PDB entry 8EZ7 | electron microscopy, 2.60 A resolution | chains H and A of the 3 polymer chains in the assembly

# Chain H
Protein: Heavy chain of influenza virus neuraminidase antibody 1F04
Organism: Homo sapiens
Notes: antibody fragment or engineered binder
Sequence (126 residues; each row starts with the number of its first residue; a row labelled like 82A-82C holds insertion residues (82A, then the next letters in order)):
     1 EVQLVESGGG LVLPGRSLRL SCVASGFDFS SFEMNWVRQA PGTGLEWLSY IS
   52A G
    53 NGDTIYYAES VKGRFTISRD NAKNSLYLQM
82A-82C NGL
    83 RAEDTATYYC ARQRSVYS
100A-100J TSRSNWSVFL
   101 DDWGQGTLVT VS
Cystine bridges: Cys-22/Cys-92
From the paper describing this entry:
  - contacts within the chain: Tyr-99/Ser-100D (hydrogen bond), Ser-100/Ser-100B (hydrogen bond), Arg-100C/Ser-100G (hydrogen bond)

# Chain A
Protein: Neuraminidase
Organism: Influenza A virus (A/Moscow/10/1999(H3N2))
Notes: EC 3.2.1.18
UniProtKB: Q8AZ87 (Q8AZ87_9INFA); numbering as in UniProt (aligned over 82-469)
Sequence (388 residues; each row starts with the number of its first residue):
    82 AEYRNWSKPQ CNITGFAPFS KDNSIRLSAG GDIWVTREPY VSCDPDKCYQ FALGQGTTLN
   142 NGHSNDTVHD RTPYRTLLMN ELGVPFHLGT KQVCIAWSSS SCHDGKAWLH VCVTGDDENA
   202 TASFIYNGRL VDSIGSWSKK ILRTQESECV CINGTCTVVM TDGSASGKAD TKILFIEEGK
   262 IVHTSPLSGS AQHVEECSCY PRYPGVRCVC RDNWKGSNRP IVDINVKDYS IVSSYVCSGL
   322 VGDTPRKNDS SSSSHCLDPN NEEGGHGVKG WAFDDGNDVW MGRTISEKLR SGYETFKVIE
   382 GWSKPNSKLQ INRQVIVDRG NRSGYSGIFS VEGKSCINRC FYVELIRGRK QETEVLWTSN
   442 SIVVFCGTSG TYGTGSWPDG ADINLMPI
Cystine bridges: Cys-92/Cys-417, Cys-124/Cys-129, Cys-175/Cys-193, Cys-183/Cys-230, Cys-232/Cys-237, Cys-278/Cys-291, Cys-280/Cys-289, Cys-318/Cys-337, Cys-421/Cys-447
Covalent attachments: N-acetylglucosamine (NAG) linked to Asn-146, Asn-200, Asn-234, Asn-329

# Interface between chain H and chain A
Residue-residue contacts - 18 pairs, chain H then chain A:
  Asn-53(H) / Asn-342(A)
  Asp-55(H) / Asn-342(A)  hydrogen bond
  Thr-56(H) / Gln-273(A)  hydrogen bond
  Thr-56(H) / Lys-296(A)  hydrogen bond
  Ser-97(H) / Leu-338(A)
  Tyr-99(H) / Trp-383(A)
  Tyr-99(H) / Ser-384(A)
  Arg-100C(H) / Arg-288(A)  hydrogen bond (backbone-side chain)
  Ser-100D(H) / Arg-283(A)
  Ser-100D(H) / Arg-288(A)
  Ser-100D(H) / Trp-383(A)
  Asn-100E(H) / Asp-304(A)
  Asn-100E(H) / Val-313(A)
  Trp-100F(H) / Cys-318(A)  hydrogen bond
  Trp-100F(H) / Cys-337(A)
  Trp-100F(H) / Ser-384(A)
  Trp-100F(H) / Pro-386(A)  hydrophobic
  Val-100H(H) / Leu-338(A)  hydrophobic
Other interface residues (no listed pair), chain H (14 interface residues in all): Glu-33, Tyr-58, Gln-95, Thr-100A
Other interface residues (no listed pair), chain A (16 interface residues in all): Ser-315, Asp-339, Asn-358
The authors on this interface:
  - pairs named by the authors: Thr-100A(H)/Asn-358(A)
  - epitope / paratope residues, chain H: Thr-100A(H)
  - epitope / paratope residues, chain A: Arg-283(A), Val-313(A), Asn-358(A), Ser-384(A)

# In short
14 residues of chain H and 16 residues of chain A are in contact, with 5 hydrogen bonds. Polar contacts
include Asp-55(H)/Asn-342(A), Thr-56(H)/Gln-273(A) and Thr-56(H)/Lys-296(A). The paper describes a contact
between Thr-100A(H) and Asn-358(A). The paper reports epitope/paratope residues Thr-100A(H) and Arg-283(A)
among others; contacts within the chain involving Tyr-99(H), Ser-100D(H) and Ser-100(H) among others.
Chain H is Heavy chain of influenza virus neuraminidase antibody 1F04 (Homo sapiens) and chain A is
Neuraminidase (Influenza A virus (A/Moscow/10/1999(H3N2))); the structure, Structure of 1F04 Fab in complex
with A/Moscow/10/1999 (H3N2) influenza virus neuraminidase, was determined by electron microscopy, deposited
together with 8EZ3 and 8EZ8.
